Entry 7T00 (X-ray diffraction, 3.91 A resolution); this record covers chains A and C of the 4 polymer chains in the assembly.

# Chain A
Protein: Multidrug transporter EmrE
Source organism: Escherichia coli K-12
UniProtKB: P23895 (EMRE_ECOLI); numbering as in UniProt (aligned over 1-110)
Sequence (110 residues; row label = number of the first residue in the row):
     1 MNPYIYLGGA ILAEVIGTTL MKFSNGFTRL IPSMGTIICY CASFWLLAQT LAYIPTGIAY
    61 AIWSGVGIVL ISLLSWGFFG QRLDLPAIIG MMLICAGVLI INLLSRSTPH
Unresolved in the structure: 1, 105-110
Differences from the reference sequence: engineered mutation N25 (Glu in P23895), I31 (Trp in P23895), M34 (Val in P23895)
Ligand contacts: benzyltrimethylammonium (E00): E14, Y60, W63
UniProt features mapped onto this chain:
  - site: Y4 (Required for proper coupling between the substrate transport and the proton gradient), E14 (Essential for translocation and for substrate and proton binding), Y40 (Involved in substrate binding), Y60 (Involved in substrate binding), W63 (Involved in substrate binding), H110 (Important for activity)
  - mutagenesis: Y4 (Y4C: Still binds substrate. No transport activity in the presence of a proton gradient, but still transports substrate in the absence of a proton gradient. Resistance to toxicants is abolished ...), Y6 (Y6C/F/L: No effect on resistance to toxicants), L7 (L7C: No substrate binding. Resistance to toxicants is abolished), A10 (A10C: Still binds substrate, with lower affinity. Resistance to toxicants is abolished), I11 (I11C: Still binds substrate, with lower affinity. Resistance to toxicants is abolished), E14 (E14C: No substrate binding. No transport activity. Resistance to toxicants is abolished; E14D: Still binds substrate ...), G17 (G17C: No substrate binding. Resistance to toxicants is abolished), T18 (T18C: Still binds substrate, with lower affinity. Resistance to toxicants is abolished), Y40 (Y40C/F/L/M/S/T/V: Modifies substrate specificity), Y53 (Y53C: No effect on resistance to toxicants), Y60 (Y60C/F: Still binds substrate, with lower affinity. Resistance to toxicants is abolished), W63 (W63C/Y: No transport activity. Resistance to toxicants is abolished; W63F: Still binds substrate, with two-fold reduction in substrate affinity. Resistance to toxicants is abolished), 1 further mutagenesis entry in UniProt
What the authors report for this chain:
  - binding site for benzyltrimethylammonium: E14
  - mutagenesis - S43A, W63F: unchanged catalytic activity on TPA+
  - mutagenesis - S43A, W63F: unchanged catalytic activity on PheGdm+
  - mutagenesis - Y60F: abolished catalytic activity
  - specificity-determining residues: W63

# Chain C
Protein: L10 monobody
Source organism: Homo sapiens
Notes: antibody fragment or engineered binder
Sequence (91 residues; numbered 2 to 92; the number before each row is that of its first residue):
     2 VSSVPTKLEV VAATPTSLLI SWDAGHWWEW VTYYRITYGE TGGNSPVQEF TVPGYSSTAT
    62 ISGLKPGVDY TITVYAPTSD YGSPISINYR T
Unresolved in the structure: 2

# Chain A / chain C interface
Contacting residue pairs (17):
  F27(A) - T33(C)  hydrogen bond (backbone-side chain)
  T28(A) - V32(C)
  T28(A) - T33(C)
  T28(A) - P78(C)
  T28(A) - T79(C)
  R29(A) - W29(C)  hydrogen bond (side chain-backbone)
  R29(A) - W31(C)
  R29(A) - T33(C)
  L30(A) - W28(C)
  L30(A) - W31(C)  hydrogen bond (backbone-backbone)
  L30(A) - V32(C)
  L30(A) - T33(C)
  L30(A) - G55(C)
  L30(A) - Y56(C)  hydrophobic
  I31(A) - W28(C)
  I31(A) - W31(C)  hydrophobic
  S33(A) - T33(C)

# Summary
6 residues of chain A face 9 of chain C across their interface, with 3 hydrogen bonds. Among the polar pairs
are F27(A)-T33(C), R29(A)-W29(C) and L30(A)-W31(C). Bound to chain A: benzyltrimethylammonium. The paper
reports a binding site for benzyltrimethylammonium at E14(A); Y60F of chain A abolishes catalytic activity; 3
substitutions were tested in all.
Chain A is Multidrug transporter EmrE (Escherichia coli K-12) and chain C is L10 monobody (Homo sapiens); the
structure, Structure of EmrE-D3 mutant in complex with monobody L10 and benzyltrimethylammonium, was
determined by X-ray diffraction, deposited together with 7MGX, 7MH6, 7SSU, 7SV9, 7SVX and 7SZT.
